PDB entry 5CGG | X-ray diffraction, 2.90 A resolution | chains N and a of the 30 polymer chains in the assembly

Chain N:
Name: Proteasome subunit beta type-1
Source organism: Saccharomyces cerevisiae (strain ATCC 204508 / S288c)
Notes: EC 3.4.25.1
UniProt: P38624 (PSB1_YEAST); residues 1-196 here correspond to UniProt positions 20-215 (UniProt number = residue number + 19)
Amino-acid sequence (196 residues; each row starts with the number of its first residue):
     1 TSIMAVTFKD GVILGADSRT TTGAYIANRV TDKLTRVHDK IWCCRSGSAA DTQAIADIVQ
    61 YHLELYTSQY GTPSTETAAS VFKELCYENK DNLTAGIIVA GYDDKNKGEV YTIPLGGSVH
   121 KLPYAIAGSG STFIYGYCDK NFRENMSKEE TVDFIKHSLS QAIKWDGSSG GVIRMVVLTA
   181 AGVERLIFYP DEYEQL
Ion coordination: Mg2+: Ile163, Asp166, Ser169
Swiss-Prot annotation at these positions:
  - active site: Thr1 (Nucleophile)

Chain a:
Name: Proteasome subunit beta type-7
Source organism: Saccharomyces cerevisiae (strain ATCC 204508 / S288c)
Notes: EC 3.4.25.1
UniProt: P30657 (PSB7_YEAST); residues -12 to 233 here correspond to UniProt positions 21-266 (UniProt number = residue number + 33)
Amino-acid sequence (246 residues; each row starts with the number of its first residue; numbers below 1 keep their minus sign (Thr-12 is residue -12)):
   -12 TQIANAGASP MVNTQQPIVT GTSVISMKYD NGVIIAADNL GSYGSLLRFN GVERLIPVGD
    48 NTVVGISGDI SDMQHIERLL KDLVTENAYD NPLADAEEAL EPSYIFEYLA TVMYQRRSKM
   108 NPLWNAIIVA GVQSNGDQFL RYVNLLGVTY SSPTLATGFG AHMANPLLRK VVDRESDIPK
   168 TTVQVAEEAI VNAMRVLYYR DARSSRNFSL AIIDKNTGLT FKKNLQVENM KWDFAKDIKG
   228 YGTQKI
Unresolved in the structure: -12 to 0

How chain N and chain a interact:
Residue-residue contacts (58; chain N residue first):
  Arg19(N) - Ala189(a)
  Ala24(N) - Phe146(a)
  Ala24(N) - Asp188(a)
  Ala24(N) - Ala189(a)  hydrogen bond (backbone-backbone)
  Ala24(N) - Arg190(a)
  Tyr25(N) - Phe146(a)
  Tyr25(N) - Arg187(a)
  Ile26(N) - Tyr186(a)
  Ile26(N) - Arg187(a)  hydrogen bond (backbone-backbone)
  Ile26(N) - Asp188(a)
  Ile26(N) - Ala189(a)
  Ala27(N) - Arg187(a)  hydrogen bond (backbone-side chain)
  Arg29(N) - Tyr186(a)
  Arg29(N) - Arg187(a)
  Arg29(N) - Lys218(a)  hydrogen bond (side chain-backbone)
  Arg29(N) - Trp219(a)
  Arg29(N) - Phe221(a)
  Val30(N) - Phe221(a)  hydrophobic
  Val30(N) - Ala222(a)  hydrophobic
  Val30(N) - Ile225(a)  hydrophobic
  Asp32(N) - Lys226(a)
  Asp32(N) - Gly227(a)  hydrogen bond (side chain-backbone)
  Asp32(N) - Gln231(a)
  Leu34(N) - Gln231(a)
  Thr35(N) - Tyr228(a)
  Thr35(N) - Gln231(a)
  Arg36(N) - Gln231(a)  hydrogen bond (backbone-side chain)
  Trp42(N) - Gln231(a)
  Arg45(N) - Tyr228(a)
  Gln53(N) - Tyr228(a)  hydrogen bond (backbone-side chain)
  Ala56(N) - Tyr228(a)
  Asp57(N) - Tyr228(a)  hydrogen bond
  Phe133(N) - Leu33(a)  hydrophobic
  Lys164(N) - Leu34(a)
  Trp165(N) - Ser32(a)
  Trp165(N) - Leu33(a)
  Trp165(N) - Leu34(a)  hydrogen bond (backbone-backbone)
  Trp165(N) - Arg35(a)
  Asp166(N) - Ser32(a)
  Gly167(N) - Ser32(a)  hydrogen bond (backbone-backbone)
  Gly167(N) - Leu34(a)
  Gly167(N) - Ala189(a)
  Gly167(N) - Arg190(a)
  Gly171(N) - Trp219(a)
  Val172(N) - Trp219(a)  hydrophobic
  Arg174(N) - Ala222(a)  hydrogen bond (side chain-backbone)
  Arg174(N) - Ile225(a)
  Arg185(N) - Gln231(a)
  Arg185(N) - Ile233(a)
  Ile187(N) - Ala222(a)  hydrophobic
  Ile187(N) - Lys223(a)
  Tyr189(N) - Trp219(a)
  Tyr189(N) - Asp220(a)
  Tyr189(N) - Lys223(a)
  Pro190(N) - Trp219(a)
  Asp191(N) - Arg193(a)  salt bridge
  Glu194(N) - Tyr185(a)  hydrogen bond
  Glu194(N) - Arg193(a)  salt bridge
Interface residues without a listed pair, chain N (34 interface residues in all): Thr21, Asn28, Ile163, Ser168
Interface residues without a listed pair, chain a (25 interface residues in all): Met150

In short:
34 residues of chain N face 25 of chain a across their interface, with 12 hydrogen bonds and 2 salt bridges.
Polar pairs include Asp191(N)-Arg193(a), Glu194(N)-Arg193(a) and Ala27(N)-Arg187(a). Ile163(N), Asp166(N) and
Ser169(N) form the Mg2+ site. From UniProt: active-site residue Thr1(N) on chain N.
Chain N is Proteasome subunit beta type-1 and chain a is Proteasome subunit beta type-7, both from
Saccharomyces cerevisiae (strain ATCC 204508 / S288c); the structure, Yeast 20S proteasome beta5-G48C mutant
in complex with alpha-chloroacetamide 1, was determined by X-ray diffraction, deposited together with 5CGH,
5CGF and 5CGI.
